PDB entry 3NH9 | X-ray diffraction, 2.10 A resolution | chain A

== Chain A ==
Molecule: ATP-binding cassette sub-family B member 6, mitochondrial
Source organism: Homo sapiens
Notes: fragment: Nucleotide Binding Domain
UniProt: Q9NP58 (ABCB6_HUMAN); residue numbers follow UniProt; this construct covers 558-842
Sequence (306 residues; each row starts with the number of its first residue):
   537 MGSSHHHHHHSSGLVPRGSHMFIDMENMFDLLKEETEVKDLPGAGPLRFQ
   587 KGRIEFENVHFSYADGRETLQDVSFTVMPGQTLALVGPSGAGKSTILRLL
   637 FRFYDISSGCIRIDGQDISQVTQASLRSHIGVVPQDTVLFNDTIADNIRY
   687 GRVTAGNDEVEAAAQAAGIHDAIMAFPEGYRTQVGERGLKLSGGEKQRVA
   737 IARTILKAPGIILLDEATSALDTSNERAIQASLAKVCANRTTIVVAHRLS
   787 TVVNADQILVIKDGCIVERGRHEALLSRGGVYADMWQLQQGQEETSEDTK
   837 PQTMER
Not modelled in the structure: 537-555, 829-842
Differences from the reference sequence: expression tag (537-557)
Residues lining bound ligands: ATP (adenosine-5'-triphosphate): Tyr599, Arg603, Thr605, Pro624, Ser625, Gly626, Ala627, Gly628, Lys629, Ser630, Thr631, Arg634, Tyr640
UniProt features mapped onto this chain:
  - binding site (ATP): Tyr599, Gly623 to Arg634
  - natural variant: Gly579 (G579E: In DUH3), Gly588 (G588S: May be a modifier of disease severity in porphyria patients), Ala681 (A681T: May be a modifier of disease severity in porphyria patients), Arg723 (R723Q: In PSHK2), Leu811 (L811V: In MCOPCB7)
  - mutagenesis: Lys629 (K629A: Abolishes ATP hydrolysis. Abolishes coproporphyrin III transport; K629M: Does not affect subcellular location in early melanosome and lysosome ...), Asn677 (N677Q: Does not affect N-glycosylation. Does not affect N-glycosylation; when associated with Q-447; Q-498; and Q-775. Does not affect trafficking from endoplasmic reticulum ...), Asn775 (N775Q: Does not affect N-glycosylation. Does not affect N-glycosylation; when associated with Q-447; Q-498 and Q-677. Does not affect trafficking from endoplasmic reticulum ...)

== Overview ==
Ligands of chain A: ATP. From UniProt: 13 ATP-binding residues and 3 mutagenesis sites.
Chain A is ATP-binding cassette sub-family B member 6, mitochondrial (Homo sapiens); the structure, Nucleotide
Binding Domain of Human ABCB6 (ATP bound structure), was determined by X-ray diffraction (same publication as
3NH6, 3NHA and 3NHB).
